PDB entry 6AJN | X-ray diffraction, 3.30 A resolution | chains B and F of the 6 polymer chains in the assembly

# Chain B
Name: N-acetyltransferase
From: Escherichia coli
UniProt: A0A1V3CQ74 (A0A1V3CQ74_ECOLX); residue numbers follow UniProt; this construct covers 1-172
Chain sequence (172 residues; numbered 1 to 172; the number before each row is that of its first residue):
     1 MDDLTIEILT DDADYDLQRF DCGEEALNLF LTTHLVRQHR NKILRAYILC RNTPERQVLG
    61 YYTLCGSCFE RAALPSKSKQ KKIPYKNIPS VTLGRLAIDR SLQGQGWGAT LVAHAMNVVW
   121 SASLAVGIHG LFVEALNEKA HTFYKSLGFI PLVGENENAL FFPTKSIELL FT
Unresolved in the structure: 72-86
Small-molecule neighbours: acetyl coenzyme A (ACO): Cys22, Glu24, Leu27, Gly94, Arg95, Leu96, Ala97, Ile98, Leu102, Gln103, Gly104, Gln105, Gly106, Trp107, Gly108, Ala109, Glu134, Ala135, Leu136, Asn137, Ala140, Phe143, Tyr144

# Chain F
Name: DUF1778 domain-containing protein
From: Escherichia coli
UniProt: J7QA90 (J7QA90_ECOLX); numbering as in UniProt (aligned over 6-86)
Chain sequence (81 residues; row label = number of the first residue in the row):
     6 KQRIDLRLTD DDKSMIEEAA AISNQSVSQF MLNSASQRAA EVIEQHRRVI LNEESWTRVM
    66 DALSNPPSPG EKLKRAAKRL Q
Unresolved in the structure: 72-86

# How chain B and chain F interact
Contacting residue pairs - 6 pairs, chain B then chain F:
  Arg37(B) - Glu22(F)
  Arg37(B) - Ala26(F)
  Gln38(B) - Ala26(F)
  Asn41(B) - Ser19(F)  hydrogen bond
  Asn41(B) - Glu23(F)
  Ile43(B) - Glu23(F)
Interface residues without a listed pair, chain B (5 interface residues in all): His34
Interface residues without a listed pair, chain F (5 interface residues in all): Ile27

# In short
Chain B and chain F each contribute 5 residues to their interface, with 1 hydrogen bond. The hydrogen-bonded
pair is Asn41(B)-Ser19(F). Bound to chain B: acetyl coenzyme A.
Chain B is N-acetyltransferase and chain F is DUF1778 domain-containing protein, both from Escherichia coli;
the structure, Crystal structure of AtaTR bound with AcCoA, was determined by X-ray diffraction together with
6AJM from the same study.
